PDB entry 8W7M | electron microscopy, 4.12 A resolution (low resolution: residue-level contacts below are approximate; hydrogen-bond / salt-bridge calls are withheld) | chains 4 and 6 of the 16 polymer chains in the assembly

== Chain 4 ==
Protein: DNA replication licensing factor MCM4
From: Saccharomyces cerevisiae S288C
Notes: EC 3.6.4.12
UniProtKB: P30665 (MCM4_YEAST); residue numbers follow UniProt; this construct covers 1-933
Sequence (933 residues; numbered 1 to 933; the number before each row is that of its first residue):
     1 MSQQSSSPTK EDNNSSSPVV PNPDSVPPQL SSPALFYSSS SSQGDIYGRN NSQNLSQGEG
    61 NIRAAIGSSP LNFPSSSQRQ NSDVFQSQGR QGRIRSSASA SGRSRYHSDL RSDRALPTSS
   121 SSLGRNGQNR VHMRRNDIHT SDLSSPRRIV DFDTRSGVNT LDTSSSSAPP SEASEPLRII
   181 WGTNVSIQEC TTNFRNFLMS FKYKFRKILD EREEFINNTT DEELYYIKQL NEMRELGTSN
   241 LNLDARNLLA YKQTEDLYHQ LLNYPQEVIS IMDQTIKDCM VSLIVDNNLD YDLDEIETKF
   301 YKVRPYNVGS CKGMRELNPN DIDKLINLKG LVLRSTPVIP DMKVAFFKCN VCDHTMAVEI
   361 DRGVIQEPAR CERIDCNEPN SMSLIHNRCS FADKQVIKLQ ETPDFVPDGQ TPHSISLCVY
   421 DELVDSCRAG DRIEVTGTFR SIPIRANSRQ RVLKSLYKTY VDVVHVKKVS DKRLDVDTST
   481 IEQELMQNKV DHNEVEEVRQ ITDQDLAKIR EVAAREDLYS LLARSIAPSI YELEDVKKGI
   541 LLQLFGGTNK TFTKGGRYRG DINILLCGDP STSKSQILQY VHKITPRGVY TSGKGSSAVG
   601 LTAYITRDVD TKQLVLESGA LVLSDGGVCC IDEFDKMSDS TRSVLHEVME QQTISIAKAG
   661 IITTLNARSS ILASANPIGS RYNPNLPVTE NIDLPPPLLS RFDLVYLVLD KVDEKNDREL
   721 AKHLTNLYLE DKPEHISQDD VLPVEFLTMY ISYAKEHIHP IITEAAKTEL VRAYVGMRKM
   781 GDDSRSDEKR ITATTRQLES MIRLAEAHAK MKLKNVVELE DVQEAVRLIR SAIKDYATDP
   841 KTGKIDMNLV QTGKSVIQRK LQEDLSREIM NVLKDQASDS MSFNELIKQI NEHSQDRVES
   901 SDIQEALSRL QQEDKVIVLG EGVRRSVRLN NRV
Unresolved in the structure: 1-176, 470-499, 608-613, 734-739, 781-791, 853-933
Bound ions: Zn2+: Cys349, Cys352, Cys371, Cys376
Residues lining bound ligands: ATP-gamma-S: Ile530, Tyr531, Leu533, Asp569, Pro570, Ser571, Thr572, Ser573, Lys574, Ser575, Gln576, Asn676, Leu720
Swiss-Prot annotation at these positions:
  - motif: Ser700 to Asp703 (Arginine finger)
  - binding site (ATP): Gly568 to Ser575
  - modified residue (Phosphoserine): Ser52, Ser56, Ser69
  - mutagenesis: Lys574 (K574A: Loss of MCM2-7 complex helicase activity)

== Chain 6 ==
Protein: DNA replication licensing factor MCM6
From: Saccharomyces cerevisiae S288C
Notes: EC 3.6.4.12
UniProtKB: P53091 (MCM6_YEAST); residue numbers follow UniProt; this construct covers 1-1017
Sequence (1017 residues; row label = number of the first residue in the row):
     1 MSSPFPADTP SSNRPSNSSP PPSSIGAGFG SSSGLDSQIG SRLHFPSSSQ PHVSNSQTGP
    61 FVNDSTQFSS QRLQTDGSAT NDMEGNEPAR SFKSRALNHV KKVDDVTGEK VREAFEQFLE
   121 DFSVQSTDTG EVEKVYRAQI EFMKIYDLNT IYIDYQHLSM RENGALAMAI SEQYYRFLPF
   181 LQKGLRRVVR KYAPELLNTS DSLKRSEGDE GQADEDEQQD DDMNGSSLPR DSGSSAAPGN
   241 GTSAMATRSI TTSTSPEQTE RVFQISFFNL PTVHRIRDIR SEKIGSLLSI SGTVTRTSEV
   301 RPELYKASFT CDMCRAIVDN VEQSFKYTEP TFCPNPSCEN RAFWTLNVTR SRFLDWQKVR
   361 IQENANEIPT GSMPRTLDVI LRGDSVERAK PGDRCKFTGV EIVVPDVTQL GLPGVKPSST
   421 LDTRGISKTT EGLNSGVTGL RSLGVRDLTY KISFLACHVI SIGSNIGASS PDANSNNRET
   481 ELQMAANLQA NNVYQDNERD QEVFLNSLSS DEINELKEMV KDEHIYDKLV RSIAPAVFGH
   541 EAVKKGILLQ MLGGVHKSTV EGIKLRGDIN ICVVGDPSTS KSQFLKYVVG FAPRSVYTSG
   601 KASSAAGLTA AVVRDEEGGD YTIEAGALML ADNGICCIDE FDKMDISDQV AIHEAMEQQT
   661 ISIAKAGIHA TLNARTSILA AANPVGGRYN RKLSLRGNLN MTAPIMSRFD LFFVILDDCN
   721 EKIDTELASH IVDLHMKRDE AIEPPFSAEQ LRRYIKYART FKPILTKEAR SYLVEKYKEL
   781 RKDDAQGFSR SSYRITVRQL ESMIRLSEAI ARANCVDEIT PSFIAEAYDL LRQSIIRVDV
   841 DDVEMDEEFD NIESQSHAAS GNNDDNDDGT GSGVITSEPP ADIEEGQSEA TARPGTSEKK
   901 KTTVTYDKYV SMMNMIVRKI AEVDREGAEE LTAVDIVDWY LLQKENDLGS LAEYWEERRL
   961 AFKVIKRLVK DRILMEIHGT RHNLRDLENE ENENNKTVYV IHPNCEVLDQ LEPQDSS
Unresolved in the structure: 1-101, 201-254, 413-433, 441-442, 464-499, 617-619, 786-791, 837-1017
Bound ions: Zn2+: Cys311, Cys314, Cys333, Cys338
Residues lining bound ligands: ADP (adenosine-5'-diphosphate): Arg708, Val797, Arg798, Glu801
Swiss-Prot annotation at these positions:
  - motif: Ser707 to Asp710 (Arginine finger)
  - binding site (ATP): Gly575 to Ser582
  - modified residue: Ser78 (Phosphoserine), Ser249 (Phosphoserine), Ser372 (Phosphoserine), Thr766 (Phosphothreonine)
  - mutagenesis: Lys581 (K581A: Loss of MCM2-7 complex helicase activity)

== How chain 4 and chain 6 interact ==
Residue-residue contacts - 108 pairs, chain 4 then chain 6:
  Pro337(4) - Arg375(6)
  Val338(4) - Arg375(6)
  Pro340(4) - Tyr450(6)
  Pro340(4) - Ile452(6)
  Met342(4) - Val437(6)
  Phe346(4) - Arg176(6)
  Phe347(4) - Leu440(6)
  Cys352(4) - Lys102(6)
  Cys352(4) - Val103(6)
  Asp353(4) - Lys102(6)
  Asp353(4) - Val103(6)
  His354(4) - Val103(6)
  Gly363(4) - Gly436(6)
  Gly363(4) - Val437(6)
  Val364(4) - Thr438(6)
  Val364(4) - Gly439(6)
  Ile365(4) - Val437(6)
  Ile365(4) - Thr438(6)
  Ile365(4) - Gly439(6)
  Ile365(4) - Leu440(6)
  Gln366(4) - Gly439(6)
  Glu367(4) - Gly439(6)
  Glu367(4) - Leu440(6)
  Leu384(4) - Leu440(6)
  Leu384(4) - Tyr450(6)
  Ile385(4) - Tyr175(6)
  His386(4) - Phe325(6)
  His386(4) - Pro405(6)
  His386(4) - Leu410(6)
  His386(4) - Leu448(6)
  His386(4) - Tyr450(6)
  Asn387(4) - Tyr175(6)
  Asn387(4) - Phe325(6)
  Asn387(4) - Val403(6)
  Arg388(4) - Tyr175(6)
  Arg388(4) - Arg176(6)
  Phe391(4) - Ser281(6)
  Phe391(4) - Ile284(6)
  Phe391(4) - Val403(6)
  Phe391(4) - Tyr450(6)
  Ala392(4) - Ser281(6)
  Asp393(4) - Arg280(6)
  Asp393(4) - Ser281(6)
  Asp393(4) - Glu282(6)
  Lys394(4) - Asn434(6)
  Asp425(4) - Arg280(6)
  Asp425(4) - Arg375(6)
  Arg445(4) - Val445(6)
  Arg445(4) - Asp447(6)
  Arg451(4) - Val445(6)
  Lys550(4) - His735(6)
  Lys550(4) - Met736(6)
  Lys550(4) - Arg738(6)
  Thr551(4) - Arg738(6)
  Phe552(4) - Leu734(6)
  Phe552(4) - His735(6)
  Phe552(4) - Arg738(6)
  Phe552(4) - Asp739(6)
  Thr553(4) - Asp739(6)
  Lys554(4) - Asp739(6)
  Tyr558(4) - His735(6)
  Asp625(4) - Pro369(6)
  Asp625(4) - Gly371(6)
  Ser640(4) - Lys601(6)
  Ser643(4) - Lys601(6)
  Val644(4) - Lys601(6)
  Gln651(4) - Lys586(6)
  Gln651(4) - Tyr597(6)
  Ser655(4) - Ser599(6)
  Ala657(4) - Thr598(6)
  Ala657(4) - Ala602(6)
  Ala657(4) - Ser603(6)
  Ala657(4) - Ser604(6)
  Lys658(4) - Ser604(6)
  Lys658(4) - Gly607(6)
  Ala659(4) - Ser604(6)
  Ala659(4) - Ala606(6)
  Ala659(4) - Gly607(6)
  Ala659(4) - Ala611(6)
  Ile662(4) - Gly607(6)
  Ile662(4) - Leu630(6)
  Leu665(4) - Pro374(6)
  Asn666(4) - Pro369(6)
  Pro696(4) - Gly686(6)
  Pro697(4) - Pro577(6)
  Arg701(4) - Pro577(6)
  Ile762(4) - Val732(6)
  Ile762(4) - His735(6)
  Ile762(4) - Met736(6)
  Thr763(4) - Met736(6)
  Lys767(4) - Val732(6)
  Lys767(4) - Asp733(6)
  Lys767(4) - Met736(6)
  Val771(4) - Ser729(6)
  Val771(4) - Val732(6)
  Tyr774(4) - Ala728(6)
  Val775(4) - Glu721(6)
  Val775(4) - Thr725(6)
  Arg778(4) - Asp717(6)
  Arg778(4) - Asp718(6)
  Arg778(4) - Cys719(6)
  Arg778(4) - Asp724(6)
  Thr794(4) - Ser578(6)
  Thr795(4) - Ser578(6)
  Arg796(4) - Pro577(6)
  Arg796(4) - Ser578(6)
  Leu798(4) - Ala728(6)
  Leu798(4) - Ile731(6)
Also at the interface, not in a pair above, chain 4 (76 interface residues in all): Thr355, Ile360, Tyr420, Arg428, Ile442, Gly555, Arg587, Arg607, Thr641, Glu647, Gly660, Thr663, Glu764, Leu770, Lys779, Thr792, Glu799, Ile802
Also at the interface, not in a pair above, chain 6 (74 interface residues in all): Gln362, Thr370, Ser372, Met373, Ile402, Arg446, Lys451, Ala536, Gln583, Arg614, Ala627, Glu640, Gly687, Leu727, Lys737, Ile742

== In short ==
The interface between chain 4 and chain 6 involves 76 residues on one side and 74 on the other. Bound to chain
4: ATP-gamma-S. Bound to chain 6: ADP.
Here chain 4 is DNA replication licensing factor MCM4 and chain 6 is DNA replication licensing factor MCM6,
both from Saccharomyces cerevisiae S288C. Entry 8W7M (Yeast replisome in state V) was determined by electron
microscopy, deposited together with 8W7S, 8KG6, 8KG8 and 8KG9.
